PDB entry 5B89 | X-ray diffraction, 1.50 A resolution | chains A and B

[Chain A (and B)]
Protein: Cysteine desulfurase
Organism: Thermococcus onnurineus (strain NA1)
Notes: EC 2.8.1.7; chain B of this document is another copy of the same molecule, construct and numbering; everything in this record applies to it too
UniProt: B6YT87 (B6YT87_THEON); numbering as in UniProt (aligned over 1-399)
Amino-acid sequence (419 residues; row label = number of the first residue in the row; numbers below 1 keep their minus sign (Met-19 is residue -19)):
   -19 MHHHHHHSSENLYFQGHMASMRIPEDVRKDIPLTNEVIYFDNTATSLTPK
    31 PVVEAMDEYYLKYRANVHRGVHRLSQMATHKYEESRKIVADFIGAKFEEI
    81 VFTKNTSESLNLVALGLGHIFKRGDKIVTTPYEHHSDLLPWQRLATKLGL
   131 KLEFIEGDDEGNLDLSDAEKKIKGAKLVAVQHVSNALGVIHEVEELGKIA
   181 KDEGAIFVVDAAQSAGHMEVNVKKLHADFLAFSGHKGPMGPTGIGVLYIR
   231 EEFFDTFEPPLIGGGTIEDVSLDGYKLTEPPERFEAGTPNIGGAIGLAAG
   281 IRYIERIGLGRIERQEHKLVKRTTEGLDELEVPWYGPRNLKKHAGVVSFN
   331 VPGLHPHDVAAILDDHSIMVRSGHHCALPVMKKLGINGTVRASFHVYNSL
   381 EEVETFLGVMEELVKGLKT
Unresolved in the structure: -19 to -3, 398-399 (chain B: -19 to -5, 398-399)
Differences from the reference sequence: expression tag (-19 to 0)
Modified residues: Cys356 (S-mercaptocysteine; CSS)
Glycans and other covalent adducts: pyridoxal phosphate (PLP) linked to Lys216
Ligand contacts:
  - alanine (ALA): Thr23, Ala24, His114, Asn165, Gln193, Arg351, His355, Arg371
  - alanine / pyridoxal phosphate: Asn46, Gly267, Thr268
  - pyridoxal phosphate (PLP): Asn85, Thr86, Ser87, His114, Ser116, Val163, Asn165, Asp190, Ala192, Gln193, Ser213, His215
From the paper describing this entry:
  - post-translational modification sites: Cys356
  - binding site for alanine: Asn165, Arg371
  - binding site for pyridoxal phosphate: Lys216

[Chain A / chain B interface]
Contacting residue pairs - 179 pairs, chain A then chain B:
  Leu13(A) with Leu41(B); Lys42(B); Arg44(B)
  Glu16(A) with Arg53(B)
  Val17(A) with Arg53(B)
  Tyr19(A) with Leu54(B), hydrophobic
  Asp21(A) with His52(B), salt bridge
  Ala24(A) with Asn46(B), hydrogen bond (backbone-side chain)
  Thr25(A) with Arg44(B), hydrogen bond; Ala45(B); Asn46(B)
  Ser26(A) with Arg44(B), hydrogen bond (backbone-side chain)
  Leu27(A) with Arg44(B)
  Thr28(A) with Tyr40(B); Leu41(B); Arg44(B), hydrogen bond
  Lys30(A) with Leu41(B)
  Val33(A) with Asp37(B); Tyr40(B), hydrophobic; Leu41(B), hydrophobic
  Asp37(A) with Val33(B); Asp37(B)
  Tyr39(A) with Thr222(B)
  Tyr40(A) with Thr28(B); Val33(B), hydrophobic; Pro221(B); Thr222(B), hydrogen bond (side chain-backbone)
  Leu41(A) with Leu13(B); Thr28(B); Lys30(B)
  Lys42(A) with Leu13(B)
  Arg44(A) with Leu13(B); Thr25(B), hydrogen bond; Ser26(B), hydrogen bond (side chain-backbone); Leu27(B); Thr28(B), hydrogen bond; His215(B), hydrogen bond (side chain-backbone); Gly220(B); Thr222(B)
  Ala45(A) with Thr25(B)
  Asn46(A) with Ala24(B); Thr25(B); His215(B); Arg351(B), hydrogen bond (backbone-side chain)
  Val47(A) with Arg351(B), hydrogen bond (backbone-side chain)
  Gly50(A) with Arg351(B)
  Val51(A) with Ala340(B); Ala341(B); Ser352(B)
  His52(A) with Asp21(B), salt bridge; Asp344(B); Met349(B); Val350(B); Arg351(B)
  Arg53(A) with Asp344(B), salt bridge; Ser347(B), hydrogen bond
  Leu54(A) with Tyr19(B), hydrophobic; Met349(B), hydrophobic
  Ser55(A) with Arg351(B), hydrogen bond
  Lys84(A) with Glu88(B), salt bridge; Leu241(B)
  Asn85(A) with Ala266(B), hydrogen bond (side chain-backbone); Gly267(B); Thr268(B), hydrogen bond (side chain-backbone)
  Ser87(A) with Ala266(B); Gly267(B)
  Glu88(A) with Lys84(B), salt bridge
  Asn91(A) with Pro240(B); Leu241(B); Ile242(B), hydrogen bond (side chain-backbone)
  Pro111(A) with Leu252(B)
  His114(A) with Gly244(B)
  His115(A) with Gly243(B); Ile247(B); Val250(B)
  Ser116(A) with Gly243(B); Gly244(B), hydrogen bond (side chain-backbone)
  Leu118(A) with Val250(B), hydrophobic
  Leu119(A) with Ile242(B), hydrophobic; Gly243(B); Ile247(B), hydrophobic; Val250(B), hydrophobic; Tyr255(B), hydrophobic
  Pro120(A) with Ile242(B)
  Gln122(A) with Ser251(B), hydrogen bond (side chain-backbone); Leu252(B), hydrogen bond (side chain-backbone); Asp253(B); Gly254(B); Tyr255(B)
  Arg123(A) with Pro239(B), hydrogen bond (side chain-backbone); Pro240(B), hydrogen bond (side chain-backbone); Ile242(B); Tyr255(B)
  Phe134(A) with Leu252(B)
  His215(A) with Arg44(B), hydrogen bond (backbone-side chain); Asn46(B); Thr268(B), hydrogen bond
  Gly220(A) with Arg44(B)
  Pro221(A) with Tyr40(B)
  Thr222(A) with Tyr39(B); Tyr40(B), hydrogen bond (backbone-side chain); Arg44(B); Pro269(B); Asn270(B), hydrogen bond; Ile271(B), hydrogen bond (side chain-backbone); Gly272(B), hydrogen bond (side chain-backbone)
  Gly223(A) with Asn270(B)
  Pro239(A) with Arg123(B), hydrogen bond (backbone-side chain)
  Pro240(A) with Asn91(B); Leu95(B); Arg123(B), hydrogen bond (backbone-side chain)
  Leu241(A) with Lys84(B); Asn91(B)
  Ile242(A) with Asn91(B), hydrogen bond (backbone-side chain); Leu119(B), hydrophobic; Pro120(B); Arg123(B)
  Gly243(A) with His115(B); Ser116(B); Leu119(B)
  Gly244(A) with His114(B); His115(B); Ser116(B), hydrogen bond (backbone-side chain); Cys356(B)
  Gly245(A) with Cys356(B)
  Ile247(A) with His115(B); Leu119(B), hydrophobic; Cys356(B); Leu358(B), hydrophobic
  Asp249(A) with Leu358(B); Lys362(B), salt bridge
  Val250(A) with His115(B); Leu118(B), hydrophobic; Leu119(B), hydrophobic; Leu358(B); Lys362(B), hydrogen bond (backbone-side chain)
  Ser251(A) with Gln122(B), hydrogen bond (backbone-side chain); Pro359(B)
  Leu252(A) with Gln122(B), hydrogen bond (backbone-side chain); Phe134(B); Pro359(B), hydrophobic
  Gly254(A) with Gln122(B)
  Tyr255(A) with Leu119(B), hydrophobic; Gln122(B); Arg123(B)
  Ala266(A) with Asn85(B), hydrogen bond (backbone-side chain); Ser87(B)
  Gly267(A) with Asn85(B); Ser87(B)
  Thr268(A) with Asn85(B), hydrogen bond (backbone-side chain); His215(B), hydrogen bond
  Pro269(A) with Thr222(B)
  Asn270(A) with Thr222(B), hydrogen bond; Gly223(B); Asn270(B)
  Ile271(A) with Thr222(B), hydrogen bond (backbone-side chain)
  Gly272(A) with Thr222(B), hydrogen bond (backbone-side chain)
  His337(A) with Val51(B)
  Ala340(A) with Val51(B), hydrophobic
  Ala341(A) with Val51(B)
  Asp344(A) with His52(B); Arg53(B), hydrogen bond (side chain-backbone)
  Ser347(A) with Arg53(B), hydrogen bond
  Met349(A) with His52(B)
  Val350(A) with His52(B)
  Arg351(A) with Asn46(B); Val47(B), hydrogen bond (side chain-backbone); Gly50(B); Ser55(B), hydrogen bond
  Ser352(A) with Val51(B)
  Cys356(A) with Gly245(B); Ile247(B)
  Leu358(A) with Ile247(B), hydrophobic; Asp249(B); Val250(B)
  Pro359(A) with Ser251(B); Leu252(B), hydrophobic
  Lys362(A) with Asp249(B), salt bridge; Val250(B), hydrogen bond (side chain-backbone)
Also at the interface, not in a pair above, chain A (92 interface residues in all): Pro12, Met36, Tyr43, Thr83, Leu95, Glu238, Thr246, Glu248, Asp253, Leu257, Gly273
Also at the interface, not in a pair above, chain B (92 interface residues in all): Pro12, Val17, Met36, Tyr43, His48, Thr83, Pro111, Glu238, Thr246, Leu257, Gly273, His337, His354

[Summary]
Chain A and chain B each contribute 92 residues to their interface; the contacts include 45 hydrogen bonds and
7 salt bridges. Polar pairs include Asp21(A)-His52(B), Arg53(A)-Asp344(B) and Lys84(A)-Glu88(B). The paper
reports a binding site for alanine at Asn165(A) and Arg371(A); a binding site for pyridoxal phosphate at
Lys216(A).
Chain A and chain B are both Cysteine desulfurase (Thermococcus onnurineus (strain NA1)); the structure,
Crystal structure of a Cysteine Desulfurase from Thermococcus onnurineus NA1 in complex with alanine at 1.5
..., was determined by X-ray diffraction (same publication as 5B7S, 5B7U and 5B87).
